7TBB - chain A; structure by X-ray diffraction, 1.85 A resolution.

# Chain A
Molecule: Plasmepsin 10
From: Plasmodium falciparum
UniProt: Q2KNW6 (Q2KNW6_PLAFA); residues 212-573 here correspond to UniProt positions 200-561 (UniProt number = residue number - 12)
Sequence (377 residues; row label = number of the first residue in the row):
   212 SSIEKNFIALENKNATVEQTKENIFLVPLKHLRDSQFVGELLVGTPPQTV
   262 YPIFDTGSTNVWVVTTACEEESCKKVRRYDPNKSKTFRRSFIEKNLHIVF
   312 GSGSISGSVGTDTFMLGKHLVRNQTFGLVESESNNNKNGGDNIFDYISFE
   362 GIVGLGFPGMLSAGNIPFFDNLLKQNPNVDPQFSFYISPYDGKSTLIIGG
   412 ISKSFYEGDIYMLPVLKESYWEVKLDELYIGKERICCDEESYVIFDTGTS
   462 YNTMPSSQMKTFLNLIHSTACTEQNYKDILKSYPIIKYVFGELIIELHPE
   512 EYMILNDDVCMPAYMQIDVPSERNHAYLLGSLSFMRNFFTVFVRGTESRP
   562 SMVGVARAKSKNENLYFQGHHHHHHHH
Unresolved in the structure: 212-232, 347-351, 533, 571-588
Disulfides: Cys-279/Cys-284, Cys-447/Cys-448, Cys-482/Cys-521
Covalent attachments: N-acetylglucosamine (NAG) linked to Asn-334
Sequence notes: expression tag (574-588)

# Summary
N-acetylglucosamine is covalently linked to Asn-334.
Chain A is Plasmepsin 10 (Plasmodium falciparum); the structure, Crystal structure of Plasmepsin X from
Plasmodium falciparum, was determined by X-ray diffraction together with 7TBC, 7TBD and 7TBE from the same
study.
